8DIN - chains A and C of the 3 polymer chains in the assembly; structure by X-ray diffraction, 2.50 A resolution.

[Chain A]
Molecule: Ig gamma-1 Fc chain
From: Homo sapiens
Notes: fragment: CH2 and CH3 regions, residues 112-330
Reference sequence: P01857 (IGHG1_HUMAN); residues 229-447 here correspond to UniProt positions 112-330 (UniProt number = residue number - 117)
Amino-acid sequence (219 residues; each row starts with the number of its first residue):
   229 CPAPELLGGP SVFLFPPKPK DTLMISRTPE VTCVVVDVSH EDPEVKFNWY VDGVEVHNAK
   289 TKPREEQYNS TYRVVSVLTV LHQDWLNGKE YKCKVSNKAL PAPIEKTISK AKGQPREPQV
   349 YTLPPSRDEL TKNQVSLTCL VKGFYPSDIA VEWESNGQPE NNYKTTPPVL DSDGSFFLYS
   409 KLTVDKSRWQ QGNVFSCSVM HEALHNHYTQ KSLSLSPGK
Unresolved in the structure: 229-231, 446-447
Cystine bridges: Cys261-Cys321, Cys367-Cys425
Covalent attachments: glycan linked to Asn297
UniProt features mapped onto this chain:
  - glycosylation: Asn297 (N-linked (GlcNAc...) (complex) asparagine)

[Chain C]
Molecule: High affinity immunoglobulin gamma Fc receptor I
From: Homo sapiens
Reference sequence: P12314 (FCGR1_HUMAN); numbering as in UniProt (aligned over 21-289)
Amino-acid sequence (277 residues; numbered 19 to 295; the number before each row is that of its first residue):
    19 APKAVIKLQP PWVSVFQEES VTLHCEVPHL PGSSSTQWFL NGTAIQTSTP TYHITSASED
    79 DSGEYRCQRG LSGRSDPIQL EVHRGWLLLQ VSSRVLTEGE PLALRCHAWK DKLVYNVLYY
   139 RNGKAFKFFH WNSNLTILKT NMSHSGTYHC SGMGKRRYTS AGISVTVKEL FPAPVLTASV
   199 TSPLLEGTPV TLSCETKLLL QRPGLQLYFS FYMGSKTLRG RDTSSEYQIL TARREDSGLY
   259 WCEAATEDGN VLKRSPELEL QVLGHQQPTP VHHHHHH
Unresolved in the structure: 281-295
Sequence notes: expression tag (19-20, 290-295); conflict Lys25 (Thr in P12314), Ser38 (Thr in P12314), Pro46 (Leu in P12314), Ile63 (Thr in P12314), Thr69 (Ser in P12314), His71 (Arg in P12314), Glu77 (Val in P12314), Asp78 (Asn in P12314), Val100 (Ile in P12314), Leu114 (Phe in P12314), Met160 (Ile in P12314), Ser163 (Asn in P12314), Arg174 (His in P12314), Thr195 (Asn in P12314), Thr206 (Asn in P12314), Pro207 (Leu in P12314), Asp240 (Asn in P12314), His283 (Leu in P12314), Gln285 (Leu in P12314)
Cystine bridges: Cys43-Cys85, Cys124-Cys168, Cys212-Cys260
What the authors report for this chain:
  - binding site for N-acetylglucosamine: Arg174
  - mutagenesis - V132L/Y176V (2-fold): decreased binding to IgG
  - specificity-determining residues: Lys173 to Arg175 (by similarity / conservation)

[Chain A / chain C interface]
Pairs across the interface - 24 pairs, chain A then chain C:
  Glu233(A) - Trp149(C)
  Leu235(A) - Tyr133(C)  hydrophobic
  Leu235(A) - Trp149(C)  hydrogen bond (backbone-side chain)
  Gly236(A) - Tyr133(C)
  Gly236(A) - Asn134(C)
  Gly237(A) - Asn134(C)  hydrogen bond (backbone-side chain)
  Gly237(A) - His148(C)
  Pro238(A) - His148(C)
  Asp265(A) - Asn134(C)
  Asp265(A) - Phe146(C)
  Asp265(A) - His148(C)  hydrogen bond (backbone-side chain)
  Ser267(A) - His148(C)
  Glu269(A) - Lys145(C)  salt bridge
  Tyr296(A) - Lys142(C)  hydrogen bond (backbone-side chain)
  Tyr296(A) - Ala143(C)
  Asn297(A) - Leu136(C)
  Asn297(A) - Ala143(C)
  Ser298(A) - Ala143(C)
  Ser298(A) - Phe144(C)
  Ser298(A) - Lys145(C)  hydrogen bond (side chain-backbone)
  Ser298(A) - Phe146(C)
  Thr299(A) - Phe146(C)
  Ala327(A) - His148(C)
  Ala327(A) - Trp149(C)
Interface residues without a listed pair, chain C (11 interface residues in all): Phe147
From the paper, about this interface:
  - hot spots on chain A (mutagenesis) - D265R (100-fold): decreased binding to wildtype FcgammaRI

[Summary]
13 residues of chain A face 11 of chain C across their interface; the contacts include 5 hydrogen bonds and 1
salt bridge. Polar pairs include Glu269(A)-Lys145(C), Leu235(A)-Trp149(C) and Gly237(A)-Asn134(C). The paper
reports a binding site for N-acetylglucosamine at Arg174(C); V132L/Y176V of chain C reduce binding to IgG.
Here chain A is Ig gamma-1 Fc chain and chain C is High affinity immunoglobulin gamma Fc receptor I, both from
Homo sapiens. Entry 8DIN (The complex structure between human IgG1 Fc and its high affinity receptor FcgRI
H174R variant) was determined by X-ray diffraction together with 8DIR and 8DJ7 from the same study.
